1SWD - chains A and C of the 4 polymer chains in the assembly; structure by X-ray diffraction, 1.90 A resolution.

Chain A (and C):
Molecule: Streptavidin
From: Streptomyces avidinii
Notes: fragment: core, residues 13 - 139; chain C of this document is another copy of the same molecule, construct and numbering; everything in this record applies to it too
UniProt: P22629 (SAV_STRAV); residues 13-139 here correspond to UniProt positions 37-163 (UniProt number = residue number + 24)
Chain sequence (127 residues; each row starts with the number of its first residue):
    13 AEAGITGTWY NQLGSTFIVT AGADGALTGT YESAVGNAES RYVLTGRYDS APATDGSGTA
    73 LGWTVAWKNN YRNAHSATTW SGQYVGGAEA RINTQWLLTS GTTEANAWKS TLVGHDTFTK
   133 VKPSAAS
Disordered / not traced: 13-15, 133-139 (chain C: 13-15, 46-48, 134-139)
Curated features (UniProtKB/Swiss-Prot):
  - motif: Arg59 to Asp61 (Cell attachment site)
  - binding site (biotin): Tyr43, Tyr54, Trp92, Trp108, Trp120
Small-molecule neighbours: biotin (BTN): Asn23, Leu25, Ser27, Tyr43, Ser45, Val47, Gly48, Asn49, Trp79, Ala86, Ser88, Thr90, Trp92, Trp108, Leu110, Asp128

How chain A and chain C interact:
Contacting residue pairs (8):
  Gln107(A) - Gln107(C)  hydrogen bond
  Gln107(A) - Val125(C)
  Gln107(A) - Gly126(C)
  Gln107(A) - His127(C)
  Val125(A) - Gln107(C)
  Gly126(A) - Gln107(C)
  His127(A) - Gln107(C)
  His127(A) - His127(C)

Overview:
Chain A and chain C each contribute 4 residues to their interface, with 1 hydrogen bond. Its one
hydrogen-bonded contact is Gln107(A)-Gln107(C). Bound to chain A: biotin. UniProt lists 5 biotin-binding
residues on chain A.
Chain A and chain C are both Streptavidin (Streptomyces avidinii); the structure, Apo-core-streptavidin in
complex with biotin (two unoccupied binding sites) at ph 4.5, was determined by X-ray diffraction (same
publication as 1SWA, 1SWB, 1SWC and 1SWE).
